PDB entry 3OEE | X-ray diffraction, 2.74 A resolution | chains D and G of the 9 polymer chains in the assembly

[Chain D]
Molecule: ATP synthase subunit beta
Source organism: Saccharomyces cerevisiae
Notes: EC 3.6.3.14
UniProtKB: P00830 (ATPB_YEAST); residues 3-478 here correspond to UniProt positions 36-511 (UniProt number = residue number + 33)
Amino-acid sequence (484 residues; row label = number of the first residue in the row; numbers below 1 keep their minus sign (Ala-5 is residue -5)):
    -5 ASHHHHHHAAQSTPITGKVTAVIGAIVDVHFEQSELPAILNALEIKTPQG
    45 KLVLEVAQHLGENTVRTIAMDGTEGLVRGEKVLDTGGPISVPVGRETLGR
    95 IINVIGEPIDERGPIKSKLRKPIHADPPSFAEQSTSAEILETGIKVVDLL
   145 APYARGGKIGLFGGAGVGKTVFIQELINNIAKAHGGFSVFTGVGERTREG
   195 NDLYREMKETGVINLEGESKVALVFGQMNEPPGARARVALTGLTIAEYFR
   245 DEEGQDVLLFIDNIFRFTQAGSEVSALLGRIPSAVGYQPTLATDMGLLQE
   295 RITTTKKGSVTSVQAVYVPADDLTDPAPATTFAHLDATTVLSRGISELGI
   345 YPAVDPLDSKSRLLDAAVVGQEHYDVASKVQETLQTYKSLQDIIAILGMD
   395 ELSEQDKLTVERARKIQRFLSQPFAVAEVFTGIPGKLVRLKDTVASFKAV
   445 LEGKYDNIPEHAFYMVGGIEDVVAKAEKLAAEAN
Disordered / not traced: -5 to 5, 476-478
Sequence notes: expression tag (-5 to 2)
Metal / ion sites: Mg2+: Thr164 (together with AMP-PNP)
Residues lining bound ligands: AMP-PNP (ANP; phosphoaminophosphonic acid-adenylate ester): Gly158, Ala159, Gly160, Val161, Gly162, Lys163, Thr164, Val165, Glu189, Arg190, Tyr311, Tyr345, Phe418, Ala421, Phe424, Thr425
UniProt features mapped onto this chain:
  - binding site (ATP): Gly157 to Thr164
  - modified residue: Thr79 (Phosphothreonine), Thr204 (Phosphothreonine), Ser340 (Phosphoserine)

[Chain G]
Molecule: ATP synthase subunit gamma
Source organism: Saccharomyces cerevisiae
Notes: EC 3.6.3.14
UniProtKB: P38077 (ATPG_YEAST); residues 1-278 here correspond to UniProt positions 34-311 (UniProt number = residue number + 33)
Amino-acid sequence (278 residues; each row starts with the number of its first residue):
     1 ATLKEVEMRLKSIKNIEKITKTMKIVASTRLSKAEKAKISAKKMDEAEQL
    51 FYKNAETKNLDVEATETGAPKELIVAITSDKGLCGSIHSQLAKAVRRHLN
   101 DQPNADIVTIGDKIKMQLLRTHPNNIKLSINGIGKDAPTFQESALIADKL
   151 LSVMKAGTYPKISIFYNDPVSSLSFEPSEKPIFNAKTIEQSPSFGKFEID
   201 TDANVPRDLFEYTLANQMLTAMAQGYAAEISARRNAMDNASKNAGDMINR
   251 YSILYNRTRQAVITNELVDIITGASSLG
Disordered / not traced: 61-70, 277-278

[Interface between chain D and chain G]
Contacting residue pairs (13):
  Ile275(D) - Ala274(G)  hydrophobic
  Pro276(D) - Ile270(G)
  Pro276(D) - Gly273(G)
  Ser277(D) - Ile270(G)
  Ala278(D) - Glu266(G)
  Val279(D) - Glu266(G)  hydrogen bond (backbone-side chain)
  Asp386(D) - Asn15(G)  hydrogen bond
  Ile390(D) - Leu83(G)
  Leu391(D) - Ile19(G)  hydrophobic
  Leu391(D) - Met23(G)  hydrophobic
  Asp394(D) - Lys135(G)  salt bridge
  Glu395(D) - Arg30(G)  salt bridge
  Glu395(D) - Lys81(G)  salt bridge
Other interface residues (no listed pair), chain D (13 interface residues in all): Ala314, Asp315, Ile387
Other interface residues (no listed pair), chain G (13 interface residues in all): Lys4, Ile16

[Overview]
The chain D/chain G interface involves 13 residues from each chain, with 2 hydrogen bonds and 3 salt bridges.
Polar contacts include Asp394(D)-Lys135(G), Glu395(D)-Arg30(G) and Glu395(D)-Lys81(G). Ligands of chain D:
AMP-PNP. UniProt lists 8 ATP-binding residues on chain D.
Here chain D is ATP synthase subunit beta and chain G is ATP synthase subunit gamma, both from Saccharomyces
cerevisiae. Entry 3OEE (Structure of four mutant forms of yeast F1 ATPase: alpha-F405S) was determined by
X-ray diffraction.
